Entry 6M6G (electron microscopy, 5.39 A resolution (low resolution: residue-level contacts below are approximate; hydrogen-bond / salt-bridge calls are withheld)); this record covers chains l and m of the 22 polymer chains in the assembly.

Chain l (and m):
Molecule: Capsid vertex component 2
Source organism: Human herpesvirus 2
Notes: chain m of this document is another copy of the same molecule, construct and numbering; everything in this record applies to it too
Reference sequence: P89448 (CVC2_HHV2H); residues 1-585 here = UniProt positions 1-585
Amino-acid sequence (585 residues; row label = number of the first residue in the row):
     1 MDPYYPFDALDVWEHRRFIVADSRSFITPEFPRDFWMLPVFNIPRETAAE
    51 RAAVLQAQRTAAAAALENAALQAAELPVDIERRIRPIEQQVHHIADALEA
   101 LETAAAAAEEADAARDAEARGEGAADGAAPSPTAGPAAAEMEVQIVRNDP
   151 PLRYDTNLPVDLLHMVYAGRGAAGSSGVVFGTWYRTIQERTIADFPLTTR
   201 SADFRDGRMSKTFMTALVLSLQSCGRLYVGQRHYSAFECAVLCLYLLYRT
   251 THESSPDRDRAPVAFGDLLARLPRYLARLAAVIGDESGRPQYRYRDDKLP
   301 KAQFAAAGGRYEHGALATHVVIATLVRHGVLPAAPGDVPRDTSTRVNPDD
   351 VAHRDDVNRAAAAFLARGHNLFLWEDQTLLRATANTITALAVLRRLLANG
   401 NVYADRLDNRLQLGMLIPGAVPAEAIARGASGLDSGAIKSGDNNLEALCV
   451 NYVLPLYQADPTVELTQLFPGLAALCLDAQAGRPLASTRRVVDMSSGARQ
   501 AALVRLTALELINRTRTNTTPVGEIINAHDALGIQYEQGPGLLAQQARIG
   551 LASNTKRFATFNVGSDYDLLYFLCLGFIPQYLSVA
Unresolved in the structure: 95-585 (chain m: 1-12, 93-585)

How chain l and chain m interact:
Pairs across the interface (34):
  Pro3(l) - Phe26(m)
  Pro3(l) - Ile27(m)
  Tyr4(l) - Arg24(m)
  Tyr4(l) - Ser25(m)
  Tyr4(l) - Phe26(m)
  Pro6(l) - Asp22(m)
  Pro6(l) - Arg24(m)
  Pro6(l) - Ser25(m)
  Phe7(l) - Asp22(m)
  Asp8(l) - Ile19(m)
  Ala9(l) - Arg17(m)
  Ala9(l) - Phe18(m)
  Leu10(l) - Phe18(m)
  Leu10(l) - Val20(m)
  Asp11(l) - Arg17(m)
  Val12(l) - Phe18(m)
  Glu14(l) - Glu14(m)
  Glu14(l) - Arg16(m)
  His15(l) - Trp13(m)
  Arg16(l) - Trp13(m)
  Ala48(l) - Ala48(m)
  Ala48(l) - Ala49(m)
  Ala48(l) - Ala52(m)
  Ala49(l) - Ala48(m)
  Ala52(l) - Leu55(m)
  Leu55(l) - Ala52(m)
  Leu55(l) - Leu55(m)
  Leu55(l) - Gln56(m)
  Leu55(l) - Arg59(m)
  Gln56(l) - Leu55(m)
  Gln58(l) - Arg59(m)
  Arg59(l) - Leu55(m)
  Arg59(l) - Gln58(m)
  Leu76(l) - Leu76(m)
Other interface residues (no listed pair), chain l (23 interface residues in all): Tyr5, Arg51, Leu66
Other interface residues (no listed pair), chain m (21 interface residues in all): Leu66

In short:
23 residues of chain l face 21 of chain m across their interface.
Both chains are Capsid vertex component 2 (Human herpesvirus 2). Entry 6M6G (Structure of HSV2 viron capsid
portal vertex) was determined by electron microscopy, deposited together with 6M6H and 6M6I.
